Entry 2YKR (electron microscopy, 9.80 A resolution (very low resolution: no residue pairs are listed; an interface is given only as per-side residue counts)); this record covers chains A and K of the 22 polymer chains in the assembly.

# Chain A
Molecule: 16S RRNA
Organism: Escherichia coli
Sequence (1533 nucleotides; numbered 2 to 1534; the number before each row is that of its first residue):
     2 AAUUGAAGAG UUUGAUCAUG GCUCAGAUUG AACGCUGGCG GCAGGCCUAA CACAUGCAAG
    62 UCGAACGGUA ACAGGAAGAA GCUUGCUUCU UUGCUGACGA GUGGCGGACG GGUGAGUAAU
   122 GUCUGGGAAA CUGCCUGAUG GAGGGGGAUA ACUACUGGAA ACGGUAGCUA AUACCGCAUA
   182 ACGUCGCAAG ACCAAAGAGG GGGACCUUCG GGCCUCUUGC CAUCGGAUGU GCCCAGAUGG
   242 GAUUAGCUAG UAGGUGGGGU AACGGCUCAC CUAGGCGACG AUCCCUAGCU GGUCUGAGAG
   302 GAUGACCAGC CACACUGGAA CUGAGACACG GUCCAGACUC CUACGGGAGG CAGCAGUGGG
   362 GAAUAUUGCA CAAUGGGCGC AAGCCUGAUG CAGCCAUGCC GCGUGUAUGA AGAAGGCCUU
   422 CGGGUUGUAA AGUACUUUCA GCGGGGAGGA AGGGAGUAAA GUUAAUACCU UUGCUCAUUG
   482 ACGUUACCCG CAGAAGAAGC ACCGGCUAAC UCCGUGCCAG CAGCCGCGGU AAUACGGAGG
   542 GUGCAAGCGU UAAUCGGAAU UACUGGGCGU AAAGCGCACG CAGGCGGUUU GUUAAGUCAG
   602 AUGUGAAAUC CCCGGGCUCA ACCUGGGAAC UGCAUCUGAU ACUGGCAAGC UUGAGUCUCG
   662 UAGAGGGGGG UAGAAUUCCA GGUGUAGCGG UGAAAUGCGU AGAGAUCUGG AGGAAUACCG
   722 GUGGCGAAGG CGGCCCCCUG GACGAAGACU GACGCUCAGG UGCGAAAGCG UGGGGAGCAA
   782 ACAGGAUUAG AUACCCUGGU AGUCCACGCC GUAAACGAUG UCGACUUGGA GGUUGUGCCC
   842 UUGAGGCGUG GCUUCCGGAG CUAACGCGUU AAGUCGACCG CCUGGGGAGU ACGGCCGCAA
   902 GGUUAAAACU CAAAUGAAUU GACGGGGGCC CGCACAAGCG GUGGAGCAUG UGGUUUAAUU
   962 CGAUGCAACG CGAAGAACCU UACCUGGUCU UGACAUCCAC GGAAGUUUUC AGAGAUGAGA
  1022 AUGUGCCUUC GGGAACCGUG AGACAGGUGC UGCAUGGCUG UCGUCAGCUC GUGUUGUGAA
  1082 AUGUUGGGUU AAGUCCCGCA ACGAGCGCAA CCCUUAUCCU UUGUUGCCAG CGGUCCGGCC
  1142 GGGAACUCAA AGGAGACUGC CAGUGAUAAA CUGGAGGAAG GUGGGGAUGA CGUCAAGUCA
  1202 UCAUGGCCCU UACGACCAGG GCUACACACG UGCUACAAUG GCGCAUACAA AGAGAAGCGA
  1262 CCUCGCGAGA GCAAGCGGAC CUCAUAAAGU GCGUCGUAGU CCGGAUUGGA GUCUGCAACU
  1322 CGACUCCAUG AAGUCGGAAU CGCUAGUAAU CGUGGAUCAG AAUGCCACGG UGAAUACGUU
  1382 CCCGGGCCUU GUACACACCG CCCGUCACAC CAUGGGAGUG GGUUGCAAAA GAAGUAGGUA
  1442 GCUUAACCUU CGGGAGGGCG CUUACCACUU UGUGAUUCAU GACUGGGGUG AAGUCGUAAC
  1502 AAGGUAACCG UAGGGGAACC UGCGGUUGGA UCA

# Chain K
Name: 30S ribosomal protein S11
Organism: Escherichia coli
UniProt: B7M103 (RS11_ECO8A); residues 12-128 here correspond to UniProt positions 13-129 (UniProt number = residue number + 1)
Amino-acid sequence (117 residues; each row starts with the number of its first residue):
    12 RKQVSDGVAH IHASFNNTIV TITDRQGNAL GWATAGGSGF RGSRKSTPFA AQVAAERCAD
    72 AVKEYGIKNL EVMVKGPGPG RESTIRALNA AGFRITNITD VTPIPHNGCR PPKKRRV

# How chain A and chain K interact
At this resolution (10 A) residue pairs are not listed: 57 residues of chain A and 47 of chain K lie at the interface.

# Summary
The interface between chain A and chain K involves 57 residues on one side and 47 on the other.
Chain A is 16S RRNA and chain K is 30S ribosomal protein S11, both from Escherichia coli; the structure, 30S
ribosomal subunit with RsgA bound in the presence of GMPPNP, was determined by electron microscopy.
